PDB entry 1ZZS | X-ray diffraction, 1.85 A resolution | chains A and B

== Chain A (and B) ==
Molecule: Nitric-oxide synthase, endothelial
Source organism: Bos taurus
Notes: EC 1.14.13.39; chain B of this document is another copy of the same molecule, construct and numbering; everything in this record applies to it too
Reference sequence: P29473 (NOS3_BOVIN); residues 67-482 here correspond to UniProt positions 66-481 (UniProt number = residue number - 1)
Sequence (416 residues; each row starts with the number of its first residue):
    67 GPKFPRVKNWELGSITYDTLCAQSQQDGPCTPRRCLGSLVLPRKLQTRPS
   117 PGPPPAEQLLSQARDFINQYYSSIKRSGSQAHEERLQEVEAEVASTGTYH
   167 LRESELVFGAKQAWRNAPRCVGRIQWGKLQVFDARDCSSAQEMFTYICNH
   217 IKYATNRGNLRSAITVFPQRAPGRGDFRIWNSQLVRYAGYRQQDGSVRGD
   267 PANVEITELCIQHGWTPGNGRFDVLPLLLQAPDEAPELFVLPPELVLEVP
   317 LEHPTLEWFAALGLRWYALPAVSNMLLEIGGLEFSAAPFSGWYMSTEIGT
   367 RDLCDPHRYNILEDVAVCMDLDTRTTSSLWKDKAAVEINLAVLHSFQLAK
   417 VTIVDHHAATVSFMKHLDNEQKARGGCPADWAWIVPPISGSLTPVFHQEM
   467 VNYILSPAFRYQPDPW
Unresolved in the structure: 109-119 (chain B: 67-68, 110-118)
Modified positions: Cys384 (s-(dimethylarsenic)cysteine; CAS)
Differences from the reference sequence: engineered mutation Asp368 (Asn367 in P29473); modified residue (384)
Metal / ion sites: Zn2+: Cys96, Cys101 (shared with Cys96(B), Cys101(B) of chain B); heme Fe near Cys186 (its only coordinating residue here)
Small-molecule neighbours:
  - DP9 (L-n(omega)-nitroarginine-(4R)-amino-L-proline amide): Gln249, Arg252, Pro336, Val338, Phe355, Ser356, Gly357, Trp358, Tyr359, Glu363, Asp368, Trp449, Tyr477
  - tetrahydrobiopterin (H4B), molecule 1: Trp76, Trp447, Phe462, His463, Gln464, Glu465
  - tetrahydrobiopterin (H4B), molecule 2: Ser104, Val106, Arg367, Ala448, Trp449
  - heme (HEM): Trp180, Ala183, Arg185, Cys186, Val187, Gly188, Gln191, Leu195, Ser228, Met341, Phe355, Ser356, Gly357, Trp358, Met360, Glu363, Val420, Trp449, Phe475, Tyr477

== How chain A and chain B interact ==
Residue-residue contacts (125):
  Pro68(A) - Arg109(B)  hydrogen bond (backbone-side chain)
  Phe70(A) - Arg109(B)  hydrogen bond (backbone-side chain)
  Pro71(A) - Leu102(B)  hydrophobic
  Arg72(A) - Leu105(B)
  Arg72(A) - Arg109(B)
  Trp76(A) - Val106(B)
  Trp76(A) - Leu107(B)  hydrophobic
  Trp76(A) - His373(B)
  Glu77(A) - Pro372(B)
  Glu77(A) - His373(B)
  Tyr83(A) - Arg109(B)
  Cys87(A) - Arg99(B)
  Ser90(A) - Arg99(B)
  Asp93(A) - Pro98(B)
  Gly94(A) - Pro98(B)  hydrogen bond (backbone-backbone)
  Cys96(A) - Cys96(B)  hydrophobic
  Cys96(A) - Thr97(B)
  Cys96(A) - Pro98(B)
  Cys96(A) - Cys101(B)  hydrophobic
  Thr97(A) - Cys96(B)
  Pro98(A) - Asp93(B)
  Pro98(A) - Gly94(B)  hydrogen bond (backbone-backbone)
  Pro98(A) - Cys96(B)
  Arg99(A) - Cys87(B)
  Arg99(A) - Ala88(B)  hydrogen bond (side chain-backbone)
  Arg99(A) - Ser90(B)  hydrogen bond (side chain-backbone)
  Arg99(A) - Gln91(B)
  Arg99(A) - Tyr469(B)
  Arg100(A) - Val467(B)
  Arg100(A) - Asn468(B)
  Arg100(A) - Tyr469(B)
  Cys101(A) - Cys96(B)  hydrophobic
  Cys101(A) - Cys101(B)  hydrophobic
  Cys101(A) - Val467(B)
  Cys101(A) - Asn468(B)  hydrogen bond (backbone-backbone)
  Leu102(A) - Pro71(B)  hydrophobic
  Leu102(A) - Val467(B)  hydrophobic
  Ser104(A) - Trp447(B)
  Ser104(A) - Glu465(B)
  Ser104(A) - Met466(B)  hydrogen bond (side chain-backbone)
  Leu105(A) - Arg72(B)
  Leu105(A) - Glu465(B)
  Leu105(A) - Met466(B)
  Val106(A) - Trp76(B)
  Val106(A) - Glu465(B)  hydrogen bond (backbone-side chain)
  Thr366(A) - Ser457(B)
  Arg367(A) - Ser457(B)
  Arg367(A) - Phe462(B)
  Arg367(A) - His463(B)
  Asp371(A) - His463(B)
  Pro372(A) - Glu77(B)
  His373(A) - Trp76(B)
  His373(A) - Glu77(B)
  His373(A) - His463(B)
  Thr392(A) - Asp421(B)  hydrogen bond
  Thr392(A) - His423(B)
  Ser393(A) - Leu406(B)
  Ser393(A) - Leu409(B)
  Ser393(A) - Gln413(B)
  Ser393(A) - Asp421(B)  hydrogen bond (backbone-side chain)
  Ser394(A) - Leu406(B)
  Leu395(A) - Val402(B)
  Leu395(A) - Asn405(B)
  Leu395(A) - Leu406(B)
  Leu395(A) - Leu409(B)  hydrophobic
  Leu395(A) - His422(B)
  Lys397(A) - Leu458(B)
  Asp398(A) - His422(B)  salt bridge
  Asp398(A) - His423(B)  salt bridge
  Asp398(A) - Ser455(B)  hydrogen bond
  Asp398(A) - Leu458(B)
  Lys399(A) - Val402(B)
  Lys399(A) - Leu406(B)
  Ala401(A) - Leu458(B)  hydrophobic
  Val402(A) - Leu395(B)
  Val402(A) - Lys399(B)
  Glu403(A) - Lys399(B)
  Asn405(A) - Leu395(B)
  Leu406(A) - Ser393(B)
  Leu406(A) - Ser394(B)
  Leu406(A) - Leu395(B)
  Leu406(A) - Lys399(B)
  Leu409(A) - Ser393(B)
  Leu409(A) - Leu395(B)  hydrophobic
  Gln413(A) - Ser393(B)
  Asp421(A) - Thr392(B)  hydrogen bond
  Asp421(A) - Ser393(B)
  His422(A) - Leu395(B)
  His422(A) - Asp398(B)  salt bridge
  His423(A) - Thr392(B)
  His423(A) - Asp398(B)  salt bridge
  Trp447(A) - Ser104(B)
  Trp447(A) - Ala448(B)  hydrophobic
  Ala448(A) - Trp447(B)  hydrophobic
  Pro453(A) - Ser455(B)
  Pro453(A) - Gly456(B)  hydrogen bond (backbone-backbone)
  Pro453(A) - Ser457(B)  hydrogen bond (backbone-backbone)
  Ile454(A) - Ser455(B)
  Ser455(A) - Asp398(B)  hydrogen bond
  Ser455(A) - Pro453(B)
  Ser455(A) - Ile454(B)
  Ser455(A) - Ser455(B)
  Gly456(A) - Pro453(B)  hydrogen bond (backbone-backbone)
  Ser457(A) - Thr366(B)
  Ser457(A) - Arg367(B)
  Ser457(A) - Pro453(B)  hydrogen bond (backbone-backbone)
  Leu458(A) - Leu378(B)  hydrophobic
  Leu458(A) - Lys397(B)
  Leu458(A) - Asp398(B)
  Leu458(A) - Ala401(B)  hydrophobic
  Phe462(A) - Arg367(B)
  His463(A) - Arg367(B)
  His463(A) - Asp371(B)
  His463(A) - His373(B)
  Glu465(A) - Ser104(B)
  Glu465(A) - Leu105(B)
  Glu465(A) - Val106(B)  hydrogen bond (side chain-backbone)
  Met466(A) - Ser104(B)  hydrogen bond (backbone-side chain)
  Met466(A) - Leu105(B)
  Val467(A) - Arg100(B)
  Val467(A) - Cys101(B)
  Val467(A) - Leu102(B)  hydrophobic
  Asn468(A) - Arg100(B)
  Asn468(A) - Cys101(B)  hydrogen bond (backbone-backbone)
  Tyr469(A) - Arg99(B)
Other interface residues (no listed pair), chain A (65 interface residues in all): Gly67, Gln92, Gly103, Leu107, Cys370, Leu378, Ala424
Other interface residues (no listed pair), chain B (65 interface residues in all): Gln89, Gln92, Gly103, Cys370, Glu403, Ala424

== In short ==
The chain A/chain B interface involves 65 residues from each chain, with 21 hydrogen bonds and 4 salt bridges.
Polar contacts include Asp398(A)-His422(B), Asp398(A)-His423(B) and Pro68(A)-Arg109(B). Ligands of chain A:
heme, tetrahydrobiopterin and compound DP9. The Zn2+ site is built by Cys96(A) and Cys101(A).
Chain A and chain B are both Nitric-oxide synthase, endothelial (Bos taurus); the structure, Bovine eNOS N368D
single mutant with L-N(omega)-Nitroarginine-(4R)-Amino-L-Proline Amide Bound, was determined by X-ray
diffraction together with 1ZZQ, 1ZZR, 1ZZT and 1ZZU from the same study.
